3RAF - chains A and D of the 8 polymer chains in the assembly; structure by X-ray diffraction, 3.24 A resolution.

Chain A:
Protein: DNA topoisomerase 4 subunit A
Source organism: Streptococcus pneumoniae
Notes: EC 5.99.1.-
Reference sequence: P72525 (PARC_STRPN); numbering as in UniProt (aligned over 1-488)
Amino-acid sequence (496 residues; each row starts with the number of its first residue):
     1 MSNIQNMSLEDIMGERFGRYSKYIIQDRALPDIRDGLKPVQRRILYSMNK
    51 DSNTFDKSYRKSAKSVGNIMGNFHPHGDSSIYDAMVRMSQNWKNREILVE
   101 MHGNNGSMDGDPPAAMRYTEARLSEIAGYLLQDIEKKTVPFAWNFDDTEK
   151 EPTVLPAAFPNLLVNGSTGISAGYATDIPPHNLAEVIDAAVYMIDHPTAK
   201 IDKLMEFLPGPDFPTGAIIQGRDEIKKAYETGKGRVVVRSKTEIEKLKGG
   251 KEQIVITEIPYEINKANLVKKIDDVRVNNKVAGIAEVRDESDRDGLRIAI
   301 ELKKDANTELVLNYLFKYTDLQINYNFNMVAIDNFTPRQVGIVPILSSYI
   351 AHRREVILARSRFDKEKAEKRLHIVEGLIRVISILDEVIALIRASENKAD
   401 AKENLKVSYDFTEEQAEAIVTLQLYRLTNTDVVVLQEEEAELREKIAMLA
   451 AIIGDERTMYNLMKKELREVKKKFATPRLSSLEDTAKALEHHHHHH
Not modelled in the structure: 1-2, 485-496
Sequence notes: expression tag (489-496)
Curated features (UniProtKB/Swiss-Prot):
  - active site: Tyr118 (O-(5'-phospho-DNA)-tyrosine intermediate)
  - site: Lys38 (Interaction with DNA), His74 (Interaction with DNA), His76 (Interaction with DNA), Arg87 (Interaction with DNA), Lys93 (Interaction with DNA), Arg117 (Transition state stabilizer)

Chain D:
Protein: DNA topoisomerase 4 subunit B
Source organism: Streptococcus pneumoniae
Notes: EC 5.99.1.-
Reference sequence: Q59961 (PARE_STRPN); residues 404-647 here = UniProt positions 404-647
Amino-acid sequence (268 residues; numbered 380 to 647; the number before each row is that of its first residue):
   380 MGHHHHHHHHHHSSGHIDDDDKHMKNKKDKGLLSGKLTPAQSKNPAKNEL
   430 YLVEGDSAGGSAKQGRDRKFQAILPLRGKVINTAKAKMADILKNEEINTM
   480 IYTIGAGVGADFSIEDANYDKIIIMTDADTDGAHIQTLLLTFFYRYMRPL
   530 VEAGHVYIALPPLYKMSKGKGKKEEVAYAWTDGELEELRKQFGKGATLQR
   580 YKGLGEMNADQLWETTMNPETRTLIRVTIEDLARAERRVNVLMGDKVEPR
   630 RKWIEDNVKFTLEEATVF
Not modelled in the structure: 380-414, 546-555, 571-576, 641-647
Sequence notes: expression tag (380-403)
Curated features (UniProtKB/Swiss-Prot):
  - binding site (Mg(2+)): Glu433, Asp506, Asp508
  - site (Interaction with DNA): Lys458, Asn461, His513, Arg629

How chain A and chain D interact:
Pairs across the interface - 27 pairs, chain A then chain D:
  Lys61(A) - Glu585(D)  salt bridge
  Met101(A) - Asn587(D)
  His102(A) - Gly584(D)
  His102(A) - Glu585(D)
  His102(A) - Asn587(D)
  Gly103(A) - Gly584(D)
  Gly103(A) - Met586(D)
  Gly103(A) - Asn587(D)  hydrogen bond (backbone-side chain)
  Asn104(A) - Ser436(D)  hydrogen bond (side chain-backbone)
  Asn104(A) - Gly439(D)
  Asn104(A) - Ser440(D)
  Asn104(A) - Gln443(D)  hydrogen bond
  Gly106(A) - Gln443(D)
  Ser107(A) - Gln443(D)
  Asp111(A) - Gln443(D)  hydrogen bond
  Ala114(A) - Ser436(D)
  Tyr118(A) - Ser436(D)
  Tyr118(A) - Gly584(D)
  Tyr118(A) - Glu585(D)
  Glu120(A) - Glu585(D)
  Arg288(A) - Gln420(D)
  Asp289(A) - Gln420(D)
  Asp289(A) - Arg447(D)  salt bridge
  Ser291(A) - Arg447(D)  hydrogen bond (backbone-side chain)
  Arg293(A) - Gly444(D)  hydrogen bond (side chain-backbone)
  Arg293(A) - Arg445(D)  hydrogen bond (side chain-backbone)
  Arg293(A) - Trp592(D)
Interface residues without a listed pair, chain A (18 interface residues in all): Ala115, Thr119, Glu290
Interface residues without a listed pair, chain D (14 interface residues in all): Gln590

In short:
The interface between chain A and chain D involves 18 residues on one side and 14 on the other; the contacts
include 7 hydrogen bonds and 2 salt bridges. Polar pairs include Lys61(A)-Glu585(D), Asp289(A)-Arg447(D) and
Gly103(A)-Asn587(D).
Chain A is DNA topoisomerase 4 subunit A and chain D is DNA topoisomerase 4 subunit B, both from Streptococcus
pneumoniae; the structure, Quinazolinedione-DNA cleavage complex of type IV topoisomerase from S. pneumoniae,
was determined by X-ray diffraction.
